Entry 7UIC (electron microscopy, 3.70 A resolution); this record covers chains e and p of the 6 polymer chains in the assembly.

[Chain e]
Molecule: Mediator of RNA polymerase II transcription subunit 5
Organism: Saccharomyces cerevisiae S288C
UniProt: P53114 (MED5_YEAST); residues 1-1132 here = UniProt positions 1-1132
Amino-acid sequence (1132 residues; row label = number of the first residue in the row):
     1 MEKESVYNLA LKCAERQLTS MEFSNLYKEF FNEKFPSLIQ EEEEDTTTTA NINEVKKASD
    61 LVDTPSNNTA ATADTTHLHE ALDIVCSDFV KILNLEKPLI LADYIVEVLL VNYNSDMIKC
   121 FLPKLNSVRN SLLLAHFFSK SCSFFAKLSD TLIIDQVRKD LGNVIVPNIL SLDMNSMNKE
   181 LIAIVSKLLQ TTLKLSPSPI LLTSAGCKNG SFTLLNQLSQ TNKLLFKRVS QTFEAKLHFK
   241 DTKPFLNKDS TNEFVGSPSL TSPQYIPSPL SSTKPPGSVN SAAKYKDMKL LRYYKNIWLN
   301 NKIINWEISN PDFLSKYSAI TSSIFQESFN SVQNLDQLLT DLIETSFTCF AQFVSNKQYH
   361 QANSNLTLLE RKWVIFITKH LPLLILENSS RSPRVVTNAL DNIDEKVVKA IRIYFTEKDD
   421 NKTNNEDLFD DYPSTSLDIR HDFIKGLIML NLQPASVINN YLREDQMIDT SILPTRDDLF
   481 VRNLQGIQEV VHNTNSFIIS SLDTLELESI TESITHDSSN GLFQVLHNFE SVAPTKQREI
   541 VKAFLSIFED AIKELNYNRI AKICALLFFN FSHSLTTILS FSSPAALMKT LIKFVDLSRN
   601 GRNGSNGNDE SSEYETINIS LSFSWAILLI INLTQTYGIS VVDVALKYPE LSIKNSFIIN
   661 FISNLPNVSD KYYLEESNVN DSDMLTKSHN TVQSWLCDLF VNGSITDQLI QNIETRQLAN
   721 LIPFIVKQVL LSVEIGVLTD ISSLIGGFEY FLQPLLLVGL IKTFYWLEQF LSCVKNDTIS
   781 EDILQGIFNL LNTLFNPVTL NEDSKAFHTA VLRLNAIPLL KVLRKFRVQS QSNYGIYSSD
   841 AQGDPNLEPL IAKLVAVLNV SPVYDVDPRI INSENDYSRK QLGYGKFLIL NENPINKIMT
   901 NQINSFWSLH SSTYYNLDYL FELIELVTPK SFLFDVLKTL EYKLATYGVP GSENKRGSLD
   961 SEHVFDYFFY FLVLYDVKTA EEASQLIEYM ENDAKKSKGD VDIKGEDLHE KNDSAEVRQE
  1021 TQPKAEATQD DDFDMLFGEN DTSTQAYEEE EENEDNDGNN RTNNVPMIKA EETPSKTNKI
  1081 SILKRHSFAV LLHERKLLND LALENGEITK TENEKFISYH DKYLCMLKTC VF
Not modelled in the structure: 1-286, 420-432, 827-845, 993-1077

[Chain p]
Molecule: Mediator of RNA polymerase II transcription subunit 16
Organism: Saccharomyces cerevisiae S288C
UniProt: P32259 (MED16_YEAST); residues 1-974 here = UniProt positions 1-974
Amino-acid sequence (974 residues; each row starts with the number of its first residue):
     1 MMLGEHLMSW SKTGIIAYSD SQSSNANICL TFLESINGIN WRFHTPQKYV LHPQLHEVQY
    61 QESSSTLSTH STTTSVNGST TAGVGSTPNF GGNSNKSPPQ FFYNISSIHW NNWFSLPGDM
   121 LAVCDELGNM TMLITGQRPD RATTYEKLTM VFQDNVYKIY NHVMPLKPVD KLKPMNIERK
   181 QTRKEYNTSI LEFRWLTSSK SVIVSQFCAF DSSSNTYRSR AQQVPPYGVY HPPFIKYACL
   241 AIRKNGQIDF WYQFSNSKDH KKITLQLLDT SNQRFKDLQW LEFARITPMN DDQCMLITTY
   301 SKLSKNISFY KLHVNWNLNA TKPNVLNDPS LKIQFILSTT LDPTDDEGHV LKLENLHVVS
   361 KSSIEKDPSP EILVLYNVCD TSKSLVKRYR LAPTQLSAEY LVILKPDLNI DRNNSTNQIF
   421 QSRRYNLRRH SDIVLDKKVT LITSEMFDAF VSFYFEDGTI ESYNQNDWKL ETERLISQSQ
   481 LGKFKNIIAS PLSAGFNYGK LPLPPSVEWM KVSPSMCGVI VKQYNKKWPQ FYAAVQKNYA
   541 DPEKDSINAT ALAFGYVKSL HKQISAEDLT IAAKTHILRI SFLDRKRAKE FITTLLKSLY
   601 SFFNISPDAP KEIMDKIITS RPLQKIMLLQ LELGSCFSQE NIEEMARVIL YLKNVLFAFN
   661 GVARNFHFAI EQISNNSNQQ QNPKLFQTIF SKQDLIHSLI PVAKWFVKFI TYLTQEILIL
   721 INDPTNKEYT LVHGIFGAKM SRTLILSILN EIKKVTQIVA KFPETSYPIL NESSTFLKLV
   781 LSESPVDFEK FETFLVDVNN KFIALCEQQP SQEREFSLLV KAEIPPEYAK VGDFLLQYAN
   841 NAVISHANAA AVYFADTSGL KISNSEFFNP EIFHLLQPLE EGLIIDTDKL PIKNRTSKSF
   901 SKLLYDDVTC DKLSVSEISD GKLKRCSRCG SVTRAGNIIS SDKTIVPTSI QTKRWPTMYT
   961 RLCICSGMLF EMDG
Not modelled in the structure: 58-99, 156-157, 398-424
Curated features (UniProtKB/Swiss-Prot):
  - motif: Lys-889 to Lys-893 (Nuclear localization signal)

[Chain e / chain p interface]
Pairs across the interface - 80 pairs, chain e then chain p:
  Gln-361(e) with Arg-274(p), hydrogen bond
  Val-642(e) with Val-350(p), hydrophobic
  Ile-653(e) with Gly-348(p)
  Lys-654(e) with Asp-346(p)
  Ser-663(e) with Thr-340(p); Pro-343(p)
  Pro-666(e) with Thr-340(p)
  Asn-667(e) with Thr-339(p)
  Asp-670(e) with Thr-394(p); Asn-426(p)
  Lys-727(e) with Asn-426(p)
  Cys-773(e) with Ile-336(p), hydrogen bond (side chain-backbone)
  Asn-776(e) with Phe-335(p)
  Lys-825(e) with Thr-270(p)
  Gln-881(e) with Ser-271(p), hydrogen bond (side chain-backbone); Asn-272(p); Gln-273(p), hydrogen bond (side chain-backbone); Arg-274(p), hydrogen bond (backbone-side chain)
  Leu-882(e) with Asn-272(p), hydrogen bond (backbone-side chain); Arg-274(p)
  Gly-883(e) with Arg-274(p)
  Tyr-884(e) with Asn-272(p); Phe-275(p)
  Gly-885(e) with Phe-275(p)
  Phe-887(e) with Leu-278(p)
  Leu-888(e) with Arg-274(p); Leu-278(p), hydrophobic
  Ile-889(e) with Arg-274(p); Asp-277(p); Leu-278(p); Trp-280(p)
  Leu-890(e) with Gln-273(p); Arg-274(p); Asp-277(p)
  Asn-891(e) with Asn-187(p); Asp-277(p), hydrogen bond
  Pro-894(e) with Asn-187(p)
  Ile-895(e) with Glu-185(p); Trp-280(p), hydrophobic
  Asn-896(e) with Lys-184(p); Glu-185(p); Tyr-186(p), hydrogen bond (side chain-backbone)
  Met-899(e) with Lys-184(p); Glu-185(p)
  Ile-903(e) with Lys-184(p)
  Glu-922(e) with Leu-303(p)
  Glu-925(e) with Lys-302(p)
  Leu-926(e) with Trp-280(p); Glu-282(p); Leu-303(p), hydrophobic
  Thr-928(e) with Glu-282(p)
  Lys-930(e) with Met-1(p); Met-2(p)
  Asp-935(e) with Arg-183(p)
  Lys-938(e) with Arg-183(p)
  Thr-939(e) with Arg-183(p)
  Tyr-942(e) with Gln-181(p)
  Asn-1078(e) with Cys-379(p); Asp-380(p)
  Ser-1081(e) with Cys-379(p), hydrogen bond; Asp-380(p), hydrogen bond
  Ile-1082(e) with Val-350(p), hydrophobic; Cys-379(p)
  Arg-1085(e) with Val-350(p), hydrogen bond (side chain-backbone); Leu-351(p); Lys-352(p), hydrogen bond (backbone-side chain); Asn-377(p), hydrogen bond (side chain-backbone); Cys-379(p)
  His-1086(e) with Lys-352(p), hydrogen bond
  Arg-1095(e) with Met-1(p); Pro-505(p)
  Leu-1098(e) with Glu-456(p); Leu-503(p); Pro-505(p), hydrophobic
  Leu-1101(e) with Leu-503(p), hydrophobic
  Ala-1102(e) with Leu-503(p)
  Asn-1105(e) with Lys-500(p)
  Glu-1107(e) with Ser-506(p); Gln-523(p)
  Ile-1108(e) with Ser-506(p)
Interface residues without a listed pair, chain e (60 interface residues in all): Asn-363, Leu-646, Leu-731, Val-737, Gln-769, Ser-772, Lys-821, Thr-900, Val-927, Tyr-989, Leu-1091, Glu-1094
Interface residues without a listed pair, chain p (46 interface residues in all): Ser-338, Thr-344, Glu-347, Leu-396, Pro-502

[In short]
The interface between chain e and chain p involves 60 residues on one side and 46 on the other, with 14
hydrogen bonds. Polar pairs include Gln-361(e)/Arg-274(p), Cys-773(e)/Ile-336(p) and Gln-881(e)/Ser-271(p).
Here chain e is Mediator of RNA polymerase II transcription subunit 5 and chain p is Mediator of RNA
polymerase II transcription subunit 16, both from Saccharomyces cerevisiae S288C. Entry 7UIC (Mediator-PIC
Early (Tail A)) was determined by electron microscopy, deposited together with 7UI9, 7UIF, 7UIG, 7UIK, 7UIL
and 7UIO.
